Entry 5FGE (X-ray diffraction, 2.60 A resolution); this record covers chains M and b of the 28 polymer chains in the assembly.

[Chain M]
Protein: Proteasome subunit beta type-7
Organism: Saccharomyces cerevisiae (strain ATCC 204508 / S288c)
Notes: EC 3.4.25.1
Reference sequence: P30657 (PSB7_YEAST); residues -12 to 233 here correspond to UniProt positions 21-266 (UniProt number = residue number + 33)
Amino-acid sequence (246 residues; numbered -12 to 233; the number before each row is that of its first residue; numbers below 1 keep their minus sign (Thr-12 is residue -12)):
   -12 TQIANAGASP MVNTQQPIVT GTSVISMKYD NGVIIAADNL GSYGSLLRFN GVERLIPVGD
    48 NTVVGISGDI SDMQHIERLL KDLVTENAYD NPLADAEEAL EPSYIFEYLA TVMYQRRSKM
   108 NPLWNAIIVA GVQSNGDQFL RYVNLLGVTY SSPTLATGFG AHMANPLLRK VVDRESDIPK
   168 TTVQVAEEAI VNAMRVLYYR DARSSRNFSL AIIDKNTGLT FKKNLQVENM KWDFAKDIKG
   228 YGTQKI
Not modelled in the structure: -12 to 0

[Chain b]
Protein: Proteasome subunit beta type-1
Organism: Saccharomyces cerevisiae (strain ATCC 204508 / S288c)
Notes: EC 3.4.25.1
Reference sequence: P38624 (PSB1_YEAST); residues 1-196 here correspond to UniProt positions 20-215 (UniProt number = residue number + 19)
Amino-acid sequence (196 residues; numbered 1 to 196; the number before each row is that of its first residue):
     1 TSIMAVTFKD GVILGADSRT TTGAYIANRV TDKLTRVHDK IWCCRSGSAA DTQAIADIVQ
    61 YHLELYTSQY GTPSTETAAS VFKELCYENK DNLTAGIIVA GYDDKNKGEV YTIPLGGSVH
   121 KLPYAIAGSG STFIYGYCDK NFRENMSKEE TVDFIKHSLS QAIKWDGSSG GVIRMVVLTA
   181 AGVERLIFYP DEYEQL
Covalent attachments: CARFILZOMIB, bound form (3BV) linked to Thr1
Small-molecule neighbours: CARFILZOMIB, bound form (3BV; N-{(2S)-2-[(morpholin-4-ylacetyl)amino]-4-phenylbutanoyl}-L-leucyl-N-[(2R,3S,4S)-1,3-dihydroxy-2,6-dimethylheptan-4-yl]-L-phenylalaninamide): Arg19, Thr20, Thr21, Thr22, Ala27, Lys33, Arg45, Ser46, Gly47, Ser48, Ala49, Thr52, Thr94, Gly128, Ser129, Ser168
Curated features (UniProtKB/Swiss-Prot):
  - active site: Thr1 (Nucleophile)
From the paper describing this entry:
  - catalytic residues: Lys33 (proposed by the authors, not directly observed)

[How chain M and chain b interact]
Pairs across the interface (60):
  Ser32(M) - Trp165(b)
  Ser32(M) - Asp166(b)
  Ser32(M) - Gly167(b)  hydrogen bond (backbone-backbone)
  Leu33(M) - Phe133(b)  hydrophobic
  Leu33(M) - Trp165(b)
  Leu34(M) - Lys164(b)
  Leu34(M) - Trp165(b)  hydrogen bond (backbone-backbone)
  Leu34(M) - Gly167(b)
  Arg35(M) - Trp165(b)
  Phe146(M) - Ala24(b)  hydrophobic
  Phe146(M) - Tyr25(b)
  Tyr185(M) - Glu194(b)  hydrogen bond
  Tyr186(M) - Ile26(b)
  Tyr186(M) - Arg29(b)
  Arg187(M) - Ala24(b)
  Arg187(M) - Tyr25(b)
  Arg187(M) - Ile26(b)  hydrogen bond (backbone-backbone)
  Arg187(M) - Ala27(b)  hydrogen bond (side chain-backbone)
  Arg187(M) - Arg29(b)
  Asp188(M) - Ala24(b)
  Asp188(M) - Ile26(b)
  Ala189(M) - Arg19(b)
  Ala189(M) - Ala24(b)  hydrogen bond (backbone-backbone)
  Ala189(M) - Ile26(b)
  Ala189(M) - Gly167(b)
  Arg190(M) - Ala24(b)
  Arg190(M) - Gly167(b)
  Arg193(M) - Asp191(b)  salt bridge
  Arg193(M) - Glu194(b)  salt bridge
  Lys218(M) - Arg29(b)  hydrogen bond (backbone-side chain)
  Trp219(M) - Arg29(b)
  Trp219(M) - Gly171(b)
  Trp219(M) - Val172(b)  hydrophobic
  Trp219(M) - Tyr189(b)
  Trp219(M) - Pro190(b)
  Asp220(M) - Tyr189(b)
  Phe221(M) - Arg29(b)
  Phe221(M) - Val30(b)  hydrophobic
  Ala222(M) - Val30(b)  hydrophobic
  Ala222(M) - Arg174(b)  hydrogen bond (backbone-side chain)
  Ala222(M) - Ile187(b)  hydrophobic
  Lys223(M) - Ile187(b)
  Lys223(M) - Tyr189(b)
  Ile225(M) - Val30(b)  hydrophobic
  Ile225(M) - Arg174(b)
  Lys226(M) - Asp32(b)
  Gly227(M) - Asp32(b)  hydrogen bond (backbone-side chain)
  Tyr228(M) - Thr35(b)
  Tyr228(M) - Arg45(b)
  Tyr228(M) - Gln53(b)  hydrogen bond (side chain-backbone)
  Tyr228(M) - Ala56(b)
  Tyr228(M) - Asp57(b)  hydrogen bond
  Gln231(M) - Asp32(b)
  Gln231(M) - Leu34(b)
  Gln231(M) - Thr35(b)
  Gln231(M) - Arg36(b)  hydrogen bond (side chain-backbone)
  Gln231(M) - Trp42(b)
  Gln231(M) - Arg185(b)
  Ile233(M) - Trp42(b)
  Ile233(M) - Arg185(b)  hydrogen bond (backbone-side chain)
Other interface residues (no listed pair), chain M (27 interface residues in all): Asn37, Met150, Met217
Other interface residues (no listed pair), chain b (35 interface residues in all): Thr21, Asn28, Ile163, Ser168, Val183

[Overview]
27 residues of chain M and 35 residues of chain b are in contact; the contacts include 13 hydrogen bonds and 2
salt bridges. Among the polar pairs are Arg193(M)-Asp191(b), Arg193(M)-Glu194(b) and Tyr185(M)-Glu194(b).
Covalently linked CARFILZOMIB, bound form: at Thr1(b). From UniProt: active-site residue Thr1(b) on chain b.
The paper reports the catalytic residue Lys33(b).
Here chain M is Proteasome subunit beta type-7 and chain b is Proteasome subunit beta type-1, both from
Saccharomyces cerevisiae (strain ATCC 204508 / S288c). Entry 5FGE (Yeast 20S proteasome beta5-H(-2)T-T1A
double mutant in complex with Carfilzomib) was determined by X-ray diffraction together with 5CZ4, 5CZ5, 5CZ6,
5CZ7, 5CZ8, 5CZ9 and 16 further entries from the same study.
